PDB entry 7SSV | electron microscopy, 3.39 A resolution | chains H and L of the 6 polymer chains in the assembly

[Chain H]
Protein: Fab-ShK fusion, heavy chain
Notes: antibody fragment or engineered binder
Sequence (270 residues; row label = number of the first residue in the row):
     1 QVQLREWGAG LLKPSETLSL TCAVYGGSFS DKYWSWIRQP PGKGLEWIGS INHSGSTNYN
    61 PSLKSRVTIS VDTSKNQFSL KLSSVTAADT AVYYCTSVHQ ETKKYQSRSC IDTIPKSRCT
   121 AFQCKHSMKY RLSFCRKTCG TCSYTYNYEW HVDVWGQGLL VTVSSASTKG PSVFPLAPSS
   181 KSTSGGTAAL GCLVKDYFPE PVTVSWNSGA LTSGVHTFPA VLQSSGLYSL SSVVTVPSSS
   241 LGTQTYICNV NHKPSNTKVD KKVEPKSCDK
Unresolved in the structure: 104-107, 143-146, 270
Cystine bridges: Cys-110/Cys-142, Cys-119/Cys-135, Cys-124/Cys-139

[Chain L]
Protein: Fab-ShK fusion, light chain
Notes: antibody fragment or engineered binder
Sequence (216 residues; numbered 1 to 216; the number before each row is that of its first residue):
     1 QAVLNQPSSV SGSLGQKVTI SCSGSSSNIG NNYVSWYQQL PGTAPKLLIY GDTKRPSGIP
    61 DRFSGSKSGT SATLGITGLQ TGDEADYYCA SAEDSSSNAV FGSGTTLTVL GQPKAAPSVT
   121 LFPPSSEELQ ANKATLVCLI SDFYPGAVTV AWKADSSPVK AGVETTTPSK QSNNKYAASS
   181 YLSLTPEQWK SHRSYSCQVT HEGSTVEKTV APTECS
Unresolved in the structure: 1-3

[Chain H / chain L interface]
Residue-residue contacts - 24 pairs, chain H then chain L:
  Gly-44(H) with Gly-102(L); Ser-103(L)
  Leu-45(H) with Phe-101(L); Gly-102(L), hydrogen bond (backbone-backbone)
  Trp-47(H) with Ala-99(L), hydrophobic
  Asn-58(H) with Ser-97(L)
  Gln-100(H) with Ser-96(L)
  Glu-101(H) with Ser-96(L)
  Thr-102(H) with Ser-96(L)
  Tyr-148(H) with Ser-95(L); Ser-96(L)
  Glu-149(H) with Tyr-33(L); Ser-96(L)
  Trp-150(H) with Tyr-33(L); Ala-92(L), hydrophobic; Asn-98(L)
  His-151(H) with Tyr-50(L)
  Gly-156(H) with Ala-44(L)
  Gln-157(H) with Ala-44(L)
  Pro-175(H) with Ser-125(L)
  Ser-179(H) with Ser-216(L)
  Lys-266(H) with Ser-216(L)
  Ser-267(H) with Ser-216(L)
  Cys-268(H) with Cys-215(L), hydrophobic
Other interface residues (no listed pair), chain H (28 interface residues in all): Glu-46, Asn-60, Trp-155, Phe-174, Ser-180, Lys-181, Ala-189, Phe-218, Pro-219, Val-221
Other interface residues (no listed pair), chain L (23 interface residues in all): Val-34, Pro-45, Ser-91, Thr-120, Glu-164, Thr-166, Ser-179, Thr-209

[Overview]
28 residues of chain H face 23 of chain L across their interface; the contacts include 1 hydrogen bond. Its
one hydrogen bond, Leu-45(H)/Gly-102(L), is backbone to backbone.
Chain H is Fab-ShK fusion, heavy chain and chain L is Fab-ShK fusion, light chain; the structure, Structure of
human Kv1.3 with Fab-ShK fusion, was determined by electron microscopy (same publication as 8DFL, 7SSX, 7SSY
and 7SSZ).
